Entry 7D08 (electron microscopy, 4.00 A resolution); this record covers chains G and H of the 12 polymer chains in the assembly.

[Chain G (and H)]
Molecule: MCE family protein
Source organism: Acinetobacter baumannii
Notes: chain H of this document is another copy of the same molecule, construct and numbering; everything in this record applies to it too
UniProtKB: V5V921 (V5V921_ACIBA); residue numbers follow UniProt; this construct covers 1-222
Sequence (222 residues; row label = number of the first residue in the row):
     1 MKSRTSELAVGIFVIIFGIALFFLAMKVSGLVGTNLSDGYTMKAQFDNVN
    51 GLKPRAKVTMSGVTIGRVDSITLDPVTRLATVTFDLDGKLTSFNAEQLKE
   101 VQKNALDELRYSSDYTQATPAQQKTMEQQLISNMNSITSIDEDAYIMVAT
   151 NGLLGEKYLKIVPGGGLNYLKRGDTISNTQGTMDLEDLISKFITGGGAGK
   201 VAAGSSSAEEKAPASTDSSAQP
Disordered / not traced: 1-2, 194-222

[Chain G / chain H interface]
Contacting residue pairs (26; chain G residue first):
  Asp47(G) with Ser61(H)
  Asn48(G) with Gly62(H); Lys160(H)
  Val49(G) with Ser61(H); Gly62(H)
  Asn50(G) with Gly62(H); Tyr158(H), hydrogen bond
  Leu73(G) with Val63(H), hydrophobic; Ile65(H), hydrophobic; Leu90(H)
  Pro75(G) with Phe93(H); Ser139(H)
  Val76(G) with Gln97(H); Glu100(H)
  Arg78(G) with Asp141(H), salt bridge; Pro163(H); Gly165(H), hydrogen bond (side chain-backbone)
  Lys157(G) with Asn151(H)
  Asp184(G) with Gly152(H); Tyr158(H)
  Leu185(G) with Thr150(H); Gly152(H); Leu153(H), hydrophobic
  Glu186(G) with Thr182(H), hydrogen bond
  Phe192(G) with Phe192(H), hydrophobic
  Ile193(G) with Phe192(H)
Interface residues without a listed pair, chain G (18 interface residues in all): Ala80, Leu154, Leu188, Ile189
Interface residues without a listed pair, chain H (27 interface residues in all): Met60, Ser92, Met147, Val148, Leu154, Gly166, Leu188

[Summary]
The interface between chain G and chain H involves 18 residues on one side and 27 on the other; the contacts
include 3 hydrogen bonds and 1 salt bridge. Polar contacts include Arg78(G)-Asp141(H), Asn50(G)-Tyr158(H) and
Arg78(G)-Gly165(H).
Both chains are MCE family protein (Acinetobacter baumannii). Entry 7D08 (Acinetobacter MlaFEDB complex in
ATP-bound Vtrans1 conformation) was determined by electron microscopy together with 7D06, 7D09 and 7D0A from
the same study.
